PDB entry 7R3Z | X-ray diffraction, 2.25 A resolution | chains A and B

== Chain A ==
Molecule: Poly [ADP-ribose] polymerase tankyrase-2
From: Homo sapiens
Notes: EC 2.4.2.30, 2.4.2.-
Reference sequence: Q9H2K2 (TNKS2_HUMAN); residue numbers follow UniProt; this construct covers 946-1114
Amino-acid sequence (171 residues; row label = number of the first residue in the row):
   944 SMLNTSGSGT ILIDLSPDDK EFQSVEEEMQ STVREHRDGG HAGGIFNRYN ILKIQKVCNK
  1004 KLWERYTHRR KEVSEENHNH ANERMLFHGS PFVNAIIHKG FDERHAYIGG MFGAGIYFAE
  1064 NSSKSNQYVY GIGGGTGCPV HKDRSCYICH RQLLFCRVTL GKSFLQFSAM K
Disordered / not traced: 944-951, 1112-1114
Sequence notes: expression tag (944-945)
UniProt features mapped onto this chain:
  - binding site (Zn(2+)): C1081, H1084, C1089, C1092
  - mutagenesis: M1054 (M1054V: Loss of activity)
Metal / ion sites: Zn2+: C1081, H1084, C1089, C1092
Residues lining bound ligands: I1Q (6-methyl-[1,2,4]triazolo[3,4-b][1,3]benzothiazole): F1030, H1031, G1032, Y1050, G1053, Y1060, F1061, A1062, K1067, S1068, Y1071

== Chain B ==
Molecule: Poly [ADP-ribose] polymerase tankyrase-2
From: Homo sapiens
Notes: EC 2.4.2.30, 2.4.2.-
Reference sequence: Q9H2K2 (TNKS2_HUMAN); residue numbers follow UniProt; this construct covers 1115-1162
Amino-acid sequence (48 residues; row label = number of the first residue in the row):
  1115 MAHSPPGHHS VTGRPSVNGL ALAEYVIYRG EQAYPEYLIT YQIMRPEG
Disordered / not traced: 1162

== How chain A and chain B interact ==
Contacting residue pairs (152; chain A residue first):
  L958(A) - Y1151(B)  hydrophobic
  E964(A) - Y1151(B)  hydrogen bond
  V968(A) - Y1151(B)  hydrophobic
  V968(A) - I1153(B)  hydrophobic
  M972(A) - I1153(B)  hydrophobic
  M972(A) - Y1155(B)  hydrophobic
  R977(A) - N1132(B)
  R977(A) - L1134(B)
  R977(A) - A1135(B)
  R980(A) - V1131(B)
  R980(A) - N1132(B)
  G986(A) - I1157(B)
  I988(A) - M1158(B)
  I988(A) - P1160(B)
  F989(A) - I1157(B)  hydrophobic
  F989(A) - M1158(B)
  N990(A) - P1160(B)
  R991(A) - M1158(B)  hydrogen bond (backbone-backbone)
  Y992(A) - Y1155(B)  hydrophobic
  Y992(A) - Q1156(B)
  Y992(A) - M1158(B)
  N993(A) - Y1155(B)
  N993(A) - Q1156(B)  hydrogen bond (backbone-backbone)
  N993(A) - M1158(B)
  I994(A) - T1154(B)
  I994(A) - Y1155(B)  hydrophobic
  L995(A) - T1154(B)  hydrogen bond (backbone-backbone)
  L995(A) - Q1156(B)
  K996(A) - L1152(B)
  K996(A) - I1153(B)
  K996(A) - T1154(B)  hydrogen bond (backbone-backbone)
  I997(A) - L1152(B)
  Q998(A) - E1150(B)
  Q998(A) - Y1151(B)
  Q998(A) - L1152(B)  hydrogen bond (backbone-backbone)
  K999(A) - E1150(B)
  K999(A) - Y1151(B)
  V1000(A) - Y1148(B)  hydrogen bond (backbone-side chain)
  V1000(A) - P1149(B)
  V1000(A) - E1150(B)  hydrogen bond (backbone-backbone)
  V1000(A) - L1152(B)
  C1001(A) - Y1148(B)
  N1002(A) - Y1148(B)  hydrogen bond (backbone-side chain)
  L1005(A) - Y1148(B)
  W1006(A) - Y1148(B)
  W1006(A) - E1150(B)
  R1008(A) - E1145(B)
  Y1009(A) - E1145(B)
  Y1009(A) - Q1146(B)
  Y1009(A) - A1147(B)
  Y1009(A) - Y1148(B)  hydrophobic
  R1012(A) - H1123(B)
  R1012(A) - R1143(B)
  R1012(A) - E1145(B)
  R1012(A) - Q1146(B)  hydrogen bond
  V1016(A) - H1123(B)
  V1016(A) - Q1146(B)
  E1019(A) - H1123(B)  salt bridge
  R1027(A) - Y1139(B)  hydrogen bond
  L1029(A) - Y1139(B)  hydrophobic
  V1036(A) - L1152(B)  hydrophobic
  F1044(A) - G1144(B)
  F1044(A) - A1147(B)  hydrophobic
  E1046(A) - M1115(B)
  A1049(A) - M1115(B)  hydrophobic
  F1055(A) - V1125(B)  hydrophobic
  F1055(A) - G1127(B)
  F1055(A) - V1140(B)  hydrophobic
  F1055(A) - Y1142(B)  hydrogen bond (backbone-side chain)
  A1057(A) - M1115(B)
  A1057(A) - A1116(B)  hydrogen bond (backbone-backbone)
  A1057(A) - Y1142(B)
  G1058(A) - V1140(B)
  G1058(A) - I1141(B)
  G1058(A) - Y1142(B)
  I1059(A) - Y1139(B)
  I1059(A) - V1140(B)
  I1059(A) - I1141(B)  hydrogen bond (backbone-backbone)
  I1059(A) - G1144(B)
  Y1060(A) - Y1139(B)
  Y1060(A) - V1140(B)  hydrophobic
  F1061(A) - E1138(B)
  F1061(A) - Y1139(B)  hydrogen bond (backbone-backbone)
  F1061(A) - I1141(B)  hydrophobic
  F1061(A) - A1147(B)  hydrophobic
  A1062(A) - A1137(B)
  E1063(A) - L1136(B)
  E1063(A) - A1137(B)  hydrogen bond (backbone-backbone)
  E1063(A) - Y1139(B)  hydrogen bond
  N1064(A) - A1135(B)
  N1064(A) - L1136(B)  hydrogen bond (side chain-backbone)
  K1067(A) - E1138(B)  salt bridge
  N1069(A) - Y1155(B)  hydrogen bond
  N1069(A) - I1157(B)
  V1072(A) - Y1155(B)
  C1089(A) - I1157(B)
  Y1090(A) - Q1156(B)
  Y1090(A) - I1157(B)
  Y1090(A) - M1158(B)
  Y1090(A) - R1159(B)
  I1091(A) - Q1156(B)  hydrogen bond (backbone-side chain)
  C1092(A) - Q1156(B)
  H1093(A) - Y1155(B)
  R1094(A) - I1153(B)
  R1094(A) - T1154(B)
  R1094(A) - Y1155(B)  hydrogen bond (backbone-backbone)
  R1094(A) - I1157(B)
  Q1095(A) - L1152(B)
  Q1095(A) - I1153(B)
  Q1095(A) - T1154(B)  hydrogen bond
  Q1095(A) - Y1155(B)
  L1096(A) - Y1151(B)
  L1096(A) - L1152(B)
  L1096(A) - I1153(B)  hydrogen bond (backbone-backbone)
  L1096(A) - Y1155(B)
  L1097(A) - Y1151(B)
  L1097(A) - L1152(B)  hydrophobic
  F1098(A) - E1150(B)  hydrogen bond (backbone-backbone)
  F1098(A) - Y1151(B)  hydrogen bond (backbone-backbone)
  C1099(A) - Y1148(B)
  C1099(A) - P1149(B)  hydrophobic
  R1100(A) - A1147(B)
  R1100(A) - Y1148(B)  hydrogen bond (backbone-backbone)
  R1100(A) - E1150(B)  salt bridge
  V1101(A) - I1141(B)  hydrophobic
  V1101(A) - Q1146(B)
  T1102(A) - I1141(B)
  T1102(A) - Q1146(B)  hydrogen bond (backbone-backbone)
  L1103(A) - H1123(B)
  L1103(A) - S1124(B)  hydrogen bond (backbone-side chain)
  L1103(A) - Y1139(B)  hydrophobic
  G1104(A) - H1123(B)
  K1105(A) - G1121(B)
  K1105(A) - H1122(B)
  K1105(A) - H1123(B)  hydrogen bond (backbone-backbone)
  K1105(A) - S1124(B)
  S1106(A) - H1122(B)
  S1106(A) - S1124(B)  hydrogen bond
  S1106(A) - V1125(B)
  S1106(A) - T1126(B)  hydrogen bond
  F1107(A) - P1119(B)  hydrophobic
  F1107(A) - H1122(B)
  F1107(A) - S1124(B)  hydrogen bond (backbone-backbone)
  F1107(A) - V1125(B)
  F1107(A) - T1126(B)  hydrogen bond (backbone-backbone)
  L1108(A) - T1126(B)
  Q1109(A) - T1126(B)  hydrogen bond (backbone-backbone)
  Q1109(A) - G1127(B)
  Q1109(A) - R1128(B)  hydrogen bond (backbone-backbone)
  F1110(A) - R1128(B)
  S1111(A) - R1128(B)  hydrogen bond (backbone-backbone)
  S1111(A) - S1130(B)  hydrogen bond (backbone-side chain)
Other interface residues (no listed pair), chain A (81 interface residues in all): L955, T975, E978, G987, N1020, M1028, F1030, I1039, I1040, D1045, S1088
Other interface residues (no listed pair), chain B (42 interface residues in all): P1129

== In short ==
Chain A and chain B form an interface of 81 and 42 residues respectively, with 37 hydrogen bonds and 3 salt
bridges. Polar pairs include E1019(A)-H1123(B), K1067(A)-E1138(B) and R1100(A)-E1150(B). Bound to chain A:
compound I1Q.
Here chain A is Poly [ADP-ribose] polymerase tankyrase-2 and chain B is Poly [ADP-ribose] polymerase
tankyrase-2, both from Homo sapiens. Entry 7R3Z (Tankyrase 2 catalytic domain in complex with OUL40) was
determined by X-ray diffraction together with 7R5X from the same study.
